PDB entry 3UB0 | X-ray diffraction, 2.60 A resolution | chains A and C of the 3 polymer chains in the assembly

== Chain A ==
Name: Non-structural protein 6, nsp6,
From: Feline infectious peritonitis virus
UniProtKB: Q98VG9 (R1AB_FIPV); residues 1-195 here correspond to UniProt positions 3583-3777 (UniProt number = residue number + 3582)
Chain sequence (199 residues; row label = number of the first residue in the row; numbers below 1 keep their minus sign (Gly-3 is residue -3)):
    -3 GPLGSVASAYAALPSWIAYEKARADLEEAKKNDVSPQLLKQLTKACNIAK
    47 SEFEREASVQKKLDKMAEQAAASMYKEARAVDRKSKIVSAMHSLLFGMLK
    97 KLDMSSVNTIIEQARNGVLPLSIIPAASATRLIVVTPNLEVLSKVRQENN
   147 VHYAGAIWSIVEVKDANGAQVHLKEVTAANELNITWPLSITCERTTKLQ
Not modelled in the structure: -3, 74-78, 193-195
Modified / non-standard residues: Mse62, Mse70, Mse87, Mse94, Mse100 (selenomethionine; parent Met)
Differences from the reference sequence: expression tag (-3 to 0)

== Chain C ==
Name: Non-structural protein 7, nsp7
From: Feline infectious peritonitis virus
UniProtKB: Q98VG9 (R1AB_FIPV); residues 1-83 here correspond to UniProt positions 3500-3582 (UniProt number = residue number + 3499)
Chain sequence (87 residues; numbered -3 to 83; the number before each row is that of its first residue; numbers below 1 keep their minus sign (Gly-3 is residue -3)):
    -3 GPLGSKLTEMKCTNVVLLGLLSKMHVESNSKEWNYCVGLHNEINLCDDPD
    47 AVLEKLLALIAFFLSKHNTCDLSDLIESYFENTTILQ
Not modelled in the structure: -3 to -1, 82-83
Differences from the reference sequence: expression tag (-3 to 0)
From the paper describing this entry:
  - self-association interface (contacts with another copy of this molecule); pairs are residue here / residue on that copy: Ser18-Glu73 (hydrogen bond), Trp29-Asp67 (hydrogen bond), Asn37-Cys66 (hydrogen bond), Cys8, Val11, Val12, Leu14, Leu41

== Interface between chain A and chain C ==
Contacting residue pairs - 67 pairs, chain A then chain C:
  Arg79(A) - Lys19(C)
  Val84(A) - Leu16(C)
  Val84(A) - Lys19(C)
  Mse87(A) - Val12(C)
  Mse87(A) - Leu16(C)  hydrophobic
  Mse87(A) - Lys19(C)
  His88(A) - Leu16(C)
  His88(A) - Met20(C)
  His88(A) - Leu71(C)
  His88(A) - Tyr75(C)
  Ser89(A) - Tyr75(C)
  Leu90(A) - Val12(C)  hydrophobic
  Leu91(A) - Thr9(C)
  Leu91(A) - Val12(C)  hydrophobic
  Leu91(A) - Leu13(C)  hydrophobic
  Leu91(A) - Leu16(C)  hydrophobic
  Phe92(A) - Phe59(C)  hydrophobic
  Phe92(A) - Leu71(C)  hydrophobic
  Phe92(A) - Ile72(C)  hydrophobic
  Phe92(A) - Tyr75(C)
  Phe92(A) - Phe76(C)
  Gly93(A) - Tyr75(C)
  Gly93(A) - Thr79(C)
  Gly93(A) - Ile81(C)
  Mse94(A) - Glu5(C)
  Mse94(A) - Cys8(C)  hydrophobic
  Mse94(A) - Thr9(C)
  Leu95(A) - Thr9(C)
  Leu95(A) - Ile56(C)  hydrophobic
  Lys96(A) - Phe76(C)  hydrogen bond (side chain-backbone)
  Lys96(A) - Glu77(C)  hydrogen bond (side chain-backbone)
  Lys96(A) - Thr79(C)
  Lys97(A) - Glu5(C)  salt bridge
  Lys97(A) - Ile81(C)
  Leu98(A) - Lys2(C)  hydrogen bond (backbone-side chain)
  Leu98(A) - Glu5(C)
  Leu98(A) - Met6(C)  hydrophobic
  Asp99(A) - Lys2(C)
  Mse100(A) - Lys2(C)
  Mse100(A) - Met6(C)  hydrophobic
  Ser102(A) - Leu49(C)
  Ser102(A) - Leu53(C)
  Asn104(A) - Phe76(C)
  Ile106(A) - Leu53(C)
  Ile106(A) - Ile56(C)  hydrophobic
  Ile106(A) - Leu60(C)  hydrophobic
  Ile107(A) - Ile72(C)  hydrophobic
  Ile107(A) - Phe76(C)  hydrophobic
  Ala110(A) - Ile72(C)  hydrophobic
  Arg111(A) - Ser69(C)  hydrogen bond (backbone-side chain)
  Arg111(A) - Ile72(C)
  Arg111(A) - Glu73(C)  salt bridge
  Arg111(A) - Glu77(C)  salt bridge
  Gly113(A) - Thr65(C)
  Leu115(A) - Leu60(C)
  Leu115(A) - Thr65(C)
  Pro116(A) - Ala57(C)
  Pro116(A) - Leu60(C)
  Pro116(A) - Ser61(C)
  Ile119(A) - Tyr31(C)
  Ile119(A) - Ala57(C)  hydrophobic
  Ile119(A) - Phe58(C)
  Ile120(A) - Lys27(C)
  Pro121(A) - Tyr31(C)  hydrophobic
  Tyr149(A) - Leu60(C)
  Ala150(A) - Leu53(C)
  Arg190(A) - Glu50(C)  salt bridge
Interface residues without a listed pair, chain A (38 interface residues in all): Ser85, Val103, Glu108, Leu117, Ser118, Thr126, Gly151
Interface residues without a listed pair, chain C (36 interface residues in all): Gly0, Gly15, Leu52, His63, Leu68
From the paper, about this interface:
  - specific contacts: Leu98(A)-Lys2(C) (hydrogen bond), Arg111(A)-Glu73(C) (salt bridge), Arg111(A)-Glu77(C) (salt bridge)
  - interface residues, chain A: Mse87(A), Leu91(A), Phe92(A), Mse94(A), Leu98(A), Ile106(A), Ile107(A), Leu115(A)
  - interface residues, chain C: Met6(C), Val12(C), Leu16(C), Leu49(C), Leu53(C), Ile56(C), Ala57(C), Leu60(C), Leu71(C), Ile72(C), Phe76(C)

== Summary ==
Chain A and chain C form an interface of 38 and 36 residues respectively; the contacts include 4 hydrogen
bonds and 4 salt bridges. Polar pairs include Lys97(A)-Glu5(C), Arg111(A)-Glu73(C) and Arg111(A)-Glu77(C). The
authors report a hydrogen bond between Leu98(A) and Lys2(C); salt bridges between Arg111(A) and Glu73(C) and
Arg111(A) and Glu77(C). The paper reports interface residues Mse87(A), Leu91(A) and Met6(C) among others; a
self-association interface involving Cys8(C), Val11(C) and Val12(C) among others.
Here chain A is Non-structural protein 6, nsp6, and chain C is Non-structural protein 7, nsp7, both from
Feline infectious peritonitis virus. Entry 3UB0 (Crystal structure of the nonstructural protein 7 and 8
complex of Feline Coronavirus) was determined by X-ray diffraction.
